Entry 7USP (X-ray diffraction, 2.85 A resolution); this record covers chains B and F of the 6 polymer chains in the assembly.

Chain B:
Molecule: Caspase-3 subunit p12
From: Homo sapiens
Notes: EC 3.4.22.56
UniProtKB: P42574 (CASP3_HUMAN); numbering as in UniProt (aligned over 176-277)
Amino-acid sequence (102 residues; numbered 176 to 277; the number before each row is that of its first residue):
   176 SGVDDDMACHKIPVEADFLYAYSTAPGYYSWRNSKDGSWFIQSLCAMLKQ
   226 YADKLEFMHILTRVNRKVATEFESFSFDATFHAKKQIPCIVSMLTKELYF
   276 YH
Unresolved in the structure: 176-185, 277
Curated features (UniProtKB/Swiss-Prot):
  - modified residue: Arg207 (Microbial infection: ADP-riboxanated arginine)
  - mutagenesis: Arg207 (R207A: Abolished ADP-riboxanation by C.violaceum CopC)

Chain F:
Molecule: Peptide Inhibitor AcITV(Orn)D-CHO
From: Homo sapiens
Amino-acid sequence (5 residues; row label = number of the first residue in the row):
     1 ITVAD
Modified / non-standard residues: Ala4 (L-ornithine; ORN)

Chain B / chain F interface:
Residue-residue contacts (17):
  Tyr204(B) - Ala4(F)
  Ser205(B) - Val3(F)
  Ser205(B) - Ala4(F)
  Ser205(B) - Asp5(F)  hydrogen bond (backbone-backbone)
  Trp206(B) - Val3(F)
  Trp206(B) - Ala4(F)
  Arg207(B) - Thr2(F)
  Arg207(B) - Val3(F)  hydrogen bond (backbone-backbone)
  Arg207(B) - Ala4(F)  hydrogen bond (side chain-backbone)
  Arg207(B) - Asp5(F)  salt bridge
  Asn208(B) - Ile1(F)
  Ser209(B) - Ile1(F)  hydrogen bond (side chain-backbone)
  Ser249(B) - Thr2(F)
  Phe250(B) - Ile1(F)  hydrophobic
  Phe250(B) - Thr2(F)  hydrogen bond (backbone-side chain)
  Phe252(B) - Ile1(F)  hydrophobic
  Phe256(B) - Ala4(F)
Other interface residues (no listed pair), chain B (12 interface residues in all): Trp214, Ser251

Summary:
The interface between chain B and chain F involves 12 residues on one side and 5 on the other; the contacts
include 5 hydrogen bonds and 1 salt bridge. Among the polar pairs are Arg207(B)-Asp5(F), Arg207(B)-Ala4(F) and
Ser209(B)-Ile1(F).
Here chain B is Caspase-3 subunit p12 and chain F is Peptide Inhibitor AcITV(Orn)D-CHO, both from Homo
sapiens. Entry 7USP (Crystal Structure of Caspase-3 with Peptide Inhibitor AcITV(Orn)D-CHO) was determined by
X-ray diffraction, deposited together with 7RNA, 7RNG, 7USO and 7USQ.
